5JHD - chains C and E of the 5 polymer chains in the assembly; structure by X-ray diffraction, 2.46 A resolution.

Chain C:
Molecule: Influenza M1(58-66) peptide
Amino-acid sequence (9 residues; each row starts with the number of its first residue):
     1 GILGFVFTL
From the paper describing this entry:
  - conformationally variable residues (side-chain flip): Phe-5

Chain E:
Molecule: TCRbeta chain
Organism: Homo sapiens
Amino-acid sequence (242 residues; each row starts with the number of its first residue):
     2 MIGGITQSPK YLFRKEGQNV TLSCEQNLNH DAMYWYRQDP GQGLRLIYYS QIVNDFQKGD
    62 IAEGYSVSRE KKESFPLTVT SAQKNPTAFY LCASSIGVYG YTFGSGTRLT VVEDLKNVFP
   122 PEVAVFEPSE AEISHTQKAT LVCLATGFYP DHVELSWWVN GKEVHSGVCT DPQPLKEQPA
   182 LNDSRYALSS RLRVSATFWQ NPRNHFRCQV QFYGLSENDE WTQDRAKPVT QIVSAEAWGR
   242 AD
Disordered / not traced: 2-3, 243
Disulfides: Cys-25/Cys-93, Cys-144/Cys-209
Residues lining bound ligands: EDT ({[-(bis-carboxymethyl-amino)-ethyl]-carboxymethyl-amino}-acetic acid): Tyr-49, Lys-59, Glu-64, Gly-65, Tyr-66, Ser-67, Thr-79, Thr-81

How chain C and chain E interact:
Residue-residue contacts (6):
  Gly-4(C) / Gln-52(E)  hydrogen bond (backbone-side chain)
  Phe-5(C) / Gly-98(E)
  Val-6(C) / Gln-52(E)
  Phe-7(C) / Asp-32(E)
  Thr-8(C) / Asp-32(E)  hydrogen bond
  Thr-8(C) / Ile-53(E)
Also at the interface, not in a pair above, chain E (5 interface residues in all): Ile-97
Interface features reported in the paper:
  - specific contacts: Gly-98(E)/Phe-5(C)

Overview:
The chain C/chain E interface involves 5 residues from each chain, with 2 hydrogen bonds. Polar pairs include
Gly-4(C)/Gln-52(E) and Thr-8(C)/Asp-32(E). The paper describes a contact between Gly-98(E) and Phe-5(C).
Ligands of chain E: compound EDT. From the paper: conformational variability at Phe-5(C).
Here chain C is Influenza M1(58-66) peptide and chain E is TCRbeta chain (Homo sapiens). Entry 5JHD (Crystal
structure of LS10-TCR/M1-HLA-A*02 complex) was determined by X-ray diffraction together with 5ISZ from the
same study.
